PDB entry 7PSY | X-ray diffraction, 0.90 A resolution | chains A and D of the 4 polymer chains in the assembly

# Chain A (and D)
Name: Fucose-binding lectin
Source organism: Pseudomonas aeruginosa
Notes: chain D of this document is another copy of the same molecule, construct and numbering; everything in this record applies to it too
Reference sequence: A0A069Q9V4 (A0A069Q9V4_PSEAI); residues 0-114 here correspond to UniProt positions 1-115 (UniProt number = residue number + 1)
Amino-acid sequence (115 residues; row label = number of the first residue in the row; numbering starts at 0):
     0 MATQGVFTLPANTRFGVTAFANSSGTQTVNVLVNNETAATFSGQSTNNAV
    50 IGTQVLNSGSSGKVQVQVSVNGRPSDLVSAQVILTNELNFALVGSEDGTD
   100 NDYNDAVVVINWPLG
Unresolved in the structure: 0
Ion coordination: Ca2+ site 1: N21, D101, N103, D104 (together with alpha-L-fucopyranose) (shared with 1 residue of chain B); Ca2+ site 2: E95, D99, D101, D104 (together with alpha-L-fucopyranose); Ca2+ site 3: G114 (together with alpha-L-fucopyranose) (shared with 4 residues of chain B)
Small-molecule neighbours: alpha-L-fucopyranose (FUC): N21, S22, S23, T45, E95, D96, G97, D99, D101, N103, D104
Reported in the primary citation:
  - binding site for alpha-L-fucopyranose: D96, D99

# How chain A and chain D interact
Contacting residue pairs (18; chain A residue first):
  A1(A) with T84(D)
  T2(A) with T84(D), hydrogen bond (backbone-side chain)
  V5(A) with N85(D)
  F6(A) with N85(D)
  T7(A) with N85(D), hydrogen bond
  A79(A) with I82(D)
  Q80(A) with Q80(D); V81(D); I82(D), hydrogen bond (backbone-backbone)
  V81(A) with Q80(D); V81(D), hydrophobic
  I82(A) with A79(D); Q80(D), hydrogen bond (backbone-backbone)
  T84(A) with A1(D); T2(D), hydrogen bond (side chain-backbone)
  N85(A) with V5(D); F6(D); T7(D), hydrogen bond
Interface residues without a listed pair, chain A (13 interface residues in all): Q3, L83
Interface residues without a listed pair, chain D (13 interface residues in all): Q3, L83

# Overview
The chain A/chain D interface involves 13 residues from each chain, with 6 hydrogen bonds. Polar contacts
include T2(A)-T84(D), T7(A)-N85(D) and Q80(A)-I82(D). Bound to chain A: alpha-L-fucopyranose. N21(A), D101(A),
N103(A) and D104(A) form the Ca2+ site 1. The paper reports a binding site for alpha-L-fucopyranose at D96(A)
and D99(A).
Both chains are Fucose-binding lectin (Pseudomonas aeruginosa). Entry 7PSY (X-ray crystal structure of
perdeuterated LecB lectin in complex with perdeuterated fucose) was determined by X-ray diffraction, deposited
together with 7PRG.
